Entry 6MRJ (X-ray diffraction, 2.80 A resolution); this record covers chains D and M of the 6 polymer chains in the assembly.

# Chain D
Protein: Nickel-responsive regulator
Organism: Helicobacter pylori (strain ATCC 700392 / 26695)
UniProtKB: O25896 (NIKR_HELPY); residue numbers follow UniProt; this construct covers 1-148
Amino-acid sequence (148 residues; numbered 1 to 148; the number before each row is that of its first residue):
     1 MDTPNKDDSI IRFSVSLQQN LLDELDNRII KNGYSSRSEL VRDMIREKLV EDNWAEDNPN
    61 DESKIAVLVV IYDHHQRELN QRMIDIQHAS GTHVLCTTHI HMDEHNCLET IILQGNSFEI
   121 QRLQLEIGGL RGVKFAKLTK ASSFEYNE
Disordered / not traced: 1-5, 144-148
Curated features (UniProtKB/Swiss-Prot):
  - binding site (Ni(2+)): His88, His99, His101, Cys107
Ion coordination: Ni2+ site 1: His88 (shared with 3 residues of chain A); Ni2+ site 2: His99, His101, Cys107 (shared with 1 residue of chain A); Mg2+: Gly128, Leu130, Val133 (shared with 2 residues of chain C)

# Chain M
Molecule: 36-nt DNA strand
Sequence (36 nucleotides; each row starts with the number of its first residue; numbering starts at 0):
     0 CCAGATATAA CACTAATTCA TTTTAAATAA TAATTA

# Chain D / chain M interface
Residue-residue contacts - 9 pairs, chain D then chain M:
  Arg12(D) with DT30(M), base contact; DA31(M), base contact
  Ser14(D) with DT27(M), base contact; DA28(M), hydrogen bond to the base
  Val15(D) with DT27(M), base contact
  Ser16(D) with DA25(M), sugar contact; DA26(M), hydrogen bond to the phosphate; DT27(M), base contact
  Arg131(D) with DA26(M), salt bridge to the phosphate

# Summary
The interface between chain D and chain M involves 5 residues on one side and 6 on the other, with 2 hydrogen
bonds and 1 salt bridge. Among the polar pairs are Ser14(D)-DA28(M), Ser16(D)-DA26(M) and Arg131(D)-DA26(M).
Here chain D is Nickel-responsive regulator (Helicobacter pylori (strain ATCC 700392 / 26695)) and chain M is
a 36-nt DNA strand. Entry 6MRJ (Crystal structure of H.pylori NikR in complex with DNA) was determined by
X-ray diffraction.
